Entry 5ACG (X-ray diffraction, 1.91 A resolution); this record covers chain A.

== Chain A ==
Name: Lytic polysaccharide monooxygenase
From: Lentinus similis
Chain sequence (235 residues; row label = number of the first residue in the row):
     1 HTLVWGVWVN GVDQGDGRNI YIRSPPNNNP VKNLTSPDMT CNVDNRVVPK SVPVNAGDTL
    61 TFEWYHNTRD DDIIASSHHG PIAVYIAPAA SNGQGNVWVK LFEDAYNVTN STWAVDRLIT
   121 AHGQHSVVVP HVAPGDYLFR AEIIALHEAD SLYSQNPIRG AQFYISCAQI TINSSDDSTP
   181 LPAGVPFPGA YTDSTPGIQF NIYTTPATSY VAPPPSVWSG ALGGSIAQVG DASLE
Modified residues: H1 (4-methyl-histidine; HIC)
Cystine bridges: C41-C167
Covalent attachments: N-acetylglucosamine (NAG) linked to N33
Bound ions: Cu ion: H1, H78
Reported in the primary citation:
  - Cu ion coordination: H1, H78, Y164

== In short ==
Covalently linked N-acetylglucosamine: at N33. The Cu ion site is built by H1 and H78. The paper reports Cu
ion coordination by H1, H78 and Y164.
Chain A is Lytic polysaccharide monooxygenase (Lentinus similis); the structure, X-ray Structure of LPMO, was
determined by X-ray diffraction together with 5ACF, 5ACH, 5ACI and 5ACJ from the same study.
